Entry 4ML1 (X-ray diffraction, 1.98 A resolution); this record covers chains A and B.

== Chain A (and B) ==
Protein: DsbP
Organism: Klebsiella pneumoniae
Notes: EC 5.3.4.1; chain B of this document is another copy of the same molecule, construct and numbering; everything in this record applies to it too
UniProtKB: A6GV51 (A6GV51_KLEPN); residues 1-214 here correspond to UniProt positions 22-235 (UniProt number = residue number + 21)
Amino-acid sequence (217 residues; row label = number of the first residue in the row; numbers below 1 keep their minus sign (Ser-2 is residue -2)):
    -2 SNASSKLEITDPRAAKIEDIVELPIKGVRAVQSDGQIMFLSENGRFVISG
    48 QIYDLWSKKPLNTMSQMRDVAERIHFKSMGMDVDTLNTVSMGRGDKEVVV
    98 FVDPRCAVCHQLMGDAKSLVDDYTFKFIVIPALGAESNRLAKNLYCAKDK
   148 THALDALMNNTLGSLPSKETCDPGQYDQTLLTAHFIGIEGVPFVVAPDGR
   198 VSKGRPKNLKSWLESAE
Unresolved in the structure: -2 to 10, 213-214 (chain B: -2 to 9, 214)
Disulfide bonds: Cys103-Cys106, Cys143-Cys168
Differences from the reference sequence: expression tag (-2 to 0)
What the authors report for this chain:
  - catalytic residues: Cys103, Cys106, Val188, Pro189
  - contacts within the chain: Cys103-Cys106 (backbone contact)
  - conformationally variable residues (order/disorder transition): Lys165 to Pro170

== Chain A / chain B interface ==
Contacting residue pairs - 115 pairs, chain A then chain B:
  Ala12(A) - Ser30(B)
  Ala12(A) - Asp31(B)
  Lys13(A) - Ser30(B)  hydrogen bond (backbone-side chain)
  Ile14(A) - Val28(B)  hydrophobic
  Ile14(A) - Gln29(B)
  Ile14(A) - Ser30(B)
  Glu15(A) - Gln29(B)  hydrogen bond (backbone-backbone)
  Asp16(A) - Ala27(B)
  Asp16(A) - Val28(B)
  Asp16(A) - Gln29(B)  hydrogen bond (backbone-backbone)
  Asp16(A) - Met61(B)
  Asp16(A) - Arg65(B)  salt bridge
  Ile17(A) - Arg26(B)
  Ile17(A) - Ala27(B)
  Ile17(A) - Met61(B)
  Ile17(A) - Arg65(B)
  Val18(A) - Arg26(B)
  Val18(A) - Ala27(B)  hydrogen bond (backbone-backbone)
  Val18(A) - Met61(B)  hydrophobic
  Val18(A) - Met64(B)
  Val18(A) - Arg65(B)
  Val18(A) - Ala68(B)  hydrophobic
  Glu19(A) - Val25(B)
  Glu19(A) - Ala68(B)
  Leu20(A) - Val25(B)  hydrogen bond (backbone-backbone)
  Leu20(A) - Phe36(B)  hydrophobic
  Leu20(A) - Ile49(B)  hydrophobic
  Leu20(A) - Met64(B)
  Leu20(A) - Val67(B)  hydrophobic
  Pro21(A) - Val67(B)
  Ile22(A) - Lys23(B)
  Ile22(A) - Gly24(B)
  Ile22(A) - Val25(B)  hydrophobic
  Lys23(A) - Ile22(B)
  Lys23(A) - Lys23(B)
  Lys23(A) - Glu186(B)  salt bridge
  Gly24(A) - Ile22(B)
  Val25(A) - Glu19(B)
  Val25(A) - Leu20(B)  hydrogen bond (backbone-backbone)
  Val25(A) - Ile22(B)  hydrophobic
  Arg26(A) - Ile17(B)
  Arg26(A) - Val18(B)
  Ala27(A) - Ile17(B)
  Ala27(A) - Val18(B)  hydrogen bond (backbone-backbone)
  Val28(A) - Ile14(B)  hydrophobic
  Val28(A) - Asp16(B)
  Gln29(A) - Ile14(B)
  Gln29(A) - Glu15(B)  hydrogen bond (backbone-backbone)
  Gln29(A) - Asp16(B)  hydrogen bond (backbone-backbone)
  Ser30(A) - Ala12(B)
  Ser30(A) - Lys13(B)  hydrogen bond (side chain-backbone)
  Ser30(A) - Ile14(B)
  Ser30(A) - Glu15(B)
  Asp31(A) - Glu15(B)
  Phe36(A) - Leu20(B)  hydrophobic
  Phe36(A) - Ile45(B)  hydrophobic
  Asn40(A) - Trp53(B)
  Asn40(A) - Phe182(B)  hydrogen bond (side chain-backbone)
  Gly41(A) - Leu52(B)
  Gly41(A) - Trp53(B)
  Arg42(A) - Tyr50(B)
  Arg42(A) - Asp51(B)  salt bridge
  Arg42(A) - Leu52(B)  hydrogen bond (backbone-backbone)
  Arg42(A) - Trp53(B)
  Arg42(A) - Val67(B)
  Phe43(A) - Ile49(B)  hydrophobic
  Phe43(A) - Tyr50(B)
  Phe43(A) - Asp51(B)
  Phe43(A) - Leu58(B)  hydrophobic
  Val44(A) - Gln48(B)
  Val44(A) - Ile49(B)
  Val44(A) - Tyr50(B)  hydrogen bond (backbone-backbone)
  Val44(A) - Leu52(B)  hydrophobic
  Ile45(A) - Phe36(B)  hydrophobic
  Ile45(A) - Ile45(B)  hydrophobic
  Ile45(A) - Gln48(B)
  Ile45(A) - Ile49(B)  hydrophobic
  Ser46(A) - Gly47(B)
  Ser46(A) - Gln48(B)  hydrogen bond (backbone-backbone)
  Gly47(A) - Ser46(B)
  Gln48(A) - Val44(B)
  Gln48(A) - Ile45(B)
  Gln48(A) - Ser46(B)  hydrogen bond (backbone-backbone)
  Ile49(A) - Leu20(B)  hydrophobic
  Ile49(A) - Phe43(B)  hydrophobic
  Ile49(A) - Val44(B)
  Ile49(A) - Ile45(B)  hydrophobic
  Tyr50(A) - Arg42(B)
  Tyr50(A) - Phe43(B)
  Tyr50(A) - Val44(B)  hydrogen bond (backbone-backbone)
  Asp51(A) - Arg42(B)  salt bridge
  Asp51(A) - Phe43(B)
  Leu52(A) - Leu37(B)  hydrophobic
  Leu52(A) - Gly41(B)
  Leu52(A) - Arg42(B)  hydrogen bond (backbone-backbone)
  Leu52(A) - Val44(B)  hydrophobic
  Trp53(A) - Asn40(B)
  Trp53(A) - Gly41(B)
  Trp53(A) - Arg42(B)
  Met61(A) - Asp16(B)
  Met61(A) - Ile17(B)
  Met61(A) - Val18(B)  hydrophobic
  Met64(A) - Val18(B)
  Met64(A) - Leu20(B)
  Arg65(A) - Asp16(B)  salt bridge
  Arg65(A) - Ile17(B)
  Arg65(A) - Val18(B)
  Val67(A) - Leu20(B)  hydrophobic
  Val67(A) - Pro21(B)
  Val67(A) - Arg42(B)
  Val67(A) - Phe43(B)  hydrophobic
  Ala68(A) - Val18(B)  hydrophobic
  Ala68(A) - Glu19(B)
  Phe182(A) - Asn40(B)
  Glu186(A) - Lys23(B)  salt bridge
Other interface residues (no listed pair), chain A (44 interface residues in all): Leu37, Leu58
Other interface residues (no listed pair), chain B (45 interface residues in all): Met76

== Summary ==
44 residues of chain A and 45 residues of chain B are in contact; the contacts include 17 hydrogen bonds and 6
salt bridges. Among the polar pairs are Asp16(A)-Arg65(B), Lys23(A)-Glu186(B) and Arg42(A)-Asp51(B). From the
paper: catalytic residues Cys103(A), Cys106(A) and Val188(A) among others; conformational variability at
Lys165(A).
Chain A and chain B are both DsbP (Klebsiella pneumoniae); the structure, Disulfide isomerase (DsbP) from
multidrug resistance IncA/C transferable plasmid in oxidized state (P212121 space group), was determined by
X-ray diffraction, deposited together with 4MLY.
